PDB entry 6BJT | X-ray diffraction, 1.80 A resolution | chains A and B

Chain A (and B):
Protein: DUF4440 domain-containing protein
Source organism: Pseudomonas sp. EGD-AKN5
Notes: chain B of this document is another copy of the same molecule, construct and numbering; everything in this record applies to it too
UniProt: A0A1A5DB13 (A0A1A5DB13_9PSED); residues 4-132 here correspond to UniProt positions 1-129 (UniProt number = residue number - 3)
Chain sequence (154 residues; row label = number of the first residue in the row; numbers below 1 keep their minus sign (Met-21 is residue -21)):
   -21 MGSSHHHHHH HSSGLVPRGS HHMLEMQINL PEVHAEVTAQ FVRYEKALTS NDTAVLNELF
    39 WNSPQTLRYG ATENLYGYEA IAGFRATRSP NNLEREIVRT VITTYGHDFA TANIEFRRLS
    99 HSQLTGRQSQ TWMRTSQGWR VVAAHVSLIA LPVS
Unresolved in the structure: -21 to 2, 98, 132 (chain B: -21 to 0, 131-132)
Sequence notes: initiating methionine (-21); expression tag (-20 to 3)
What the authors report for this chain:
  - catalytic residues: Arg46
  - mutagenesis - Y22A, Y22F: abolished catalytic activity
  - mutagenesis - R46A, R46K, R63K: decreased catalytic activity
  - catalytic residues: Tyr22 (proposed by the authors, not directly observed)

Interface between chain A and chain B:
Residue-residue contacts (73):
  Met4(A) - Asp86(B)
  Met4(A) - Met111(B)  hydrophobic
  Ile6(A) - Trp39(B)  hydrophobic
  Trp39(A) - Ile6(B)  hydrophobic
  Trp39(A) - Tyr83(B)  hydrophobic
  Gln43(A) - Thr81(B)
  Leu45(A) - Val79(B)  hydrophobic
  Leu45(A) - Asn91(B)
  Tyr47(A) - Asn91(B)
  Tyr47(A) - Ile92(B)
  Tyr47(A) - Glu93(B)
  Tyr47(A) - Arg105(B)
  Tyr47(A) - Ser107(B)
  Gly48(A) - Arg105(B)  hydrogen bond (backbone-side chain)
  Ala49(A) - Ile127(B)
  Thr50(A) - Ile127(B)
  Glu51(A) - Arg105(B)
  Glu51(A) - Ile127(B)
  Asn52(A) - Glu93(B)  hydrogen bond
  Asn52(A) - Arg105(B)  hydrogen bond
  Tyr54(A) - Arg77(B)
  Tyr54(A) - Val79(B)  hydrophobic
  Tyr54(A) - Glu93(B)  hydrogen bond
  Arg77(A) - Tyr54(B)
  Val79(A) - Leu45(B)  hydrophobic
  Val79(A) - Tyr54(B)  hydrophobic
  Thr81(A) - Gln43(B)
  Tyr83(A) - Trp39(B)  hydrophobic
  Tyr83(A) - Phe87(B)  hydrophobic
  Tyr83(A) - Met111(B)  hydrophobic
  Tyr83(A) - Val120(B)
  Asp86(A) - Leu2(B)
  Phe87(A) - Leu2(B)  hydrophobic
  Phe87(A) - Tyr83(B)  hydrophobic
  Phe87(A) - Phe87(B)  hydrophobic
  Thr89(A) - Thr109(B)
  Asn91(A) - Leu45(B)
  Asn91(A) - Tyr47(B)
  Asn91(A) - Ala121(B)
  Ile92(A) - Tyr47(B)
  Glu93(A) - Tyr47(B)
  Glu93(A) - Asn52(B)  hydrogen bond
  Glu93(A) - Tyr54(B)  hydrogen bond
  Thr103(A) - Asn52(B)
  Arg105(A) - Tyr47(B)
  Arg105(A) - Gly48(B)  hydrogen bond (side chain-backbone)
  Arg105(A) - Glu51(B)
  Arg105(A) - Asn52(B)  hydrogen bond
  Arg105(A) - His123(B)
  Arg105(A) - Val124(B)  hydrogen bond (side chain-backbone)
  Ser107(A) - Tyr47(B)
  Ser107(A) - His123(B)  hydrogen bond
  Thr109(A) - Phe87(B)
  Thr109(A) - Thr89(B)
  Thr109(A) - Thr109(B)  hydrogen bond
  Met111(A) - Tyr83(B)  hydrophobic
  Arg112(A) - Leu2(B)
  Thr113(A) - Glu3(B)
  Ser114(A) - Met1(B)
  Ser114(A) - Glu3(B)  hydrogen bond (backbone-side chain)
  Val120(A) - Tyr83(B)
  Ala121(A) - Asn91(B)
  His123(A) - Arg105(B)
  His123(A) - Ser107(B)  hydrogen bond
  His123(A) - His123(B)  hydrogen bond (backbone-side chain)
  His123(A) - Ser125(B)  hydrogen bond
  Val124(A) - Arg105(B)  hydrogen bond (backbone-side chain)
  Ser125(A) - His123(B)  hydrogen bond
  Ser125(A) - Ser125(B)
  Ile127(A) - Ala49(B)
  Ile127(A) - Thr50(B)
  Leu129(A) - Thr50(B)
  Leu129(A) - Asn52(B)
Other interface residues (no listed pair), chain A (38 interface residues in all): Gln106
Other interface residues (no listed pair), chain B (35 interface residues in all): Gln106

Overview:
38 residues of chain A and 35 residues of chain B are in contact, with 17 hydrogen bonds. Among the polar
pairs are Gly48(A)-Arg105(B), Asn52(A)-Glu93(B) and Asn52(A)-Arg105(B). The paper reports catalytic residues
Arg46(A) and Tyr22(A); R46A, R46K and R63K of chain A reduce catalytic activity; 5 substitutions were tested
in all.
Chain A and chain B are both DUF4440 domain-containing protein (Pseudomonas sp. EGD-AKN5); the structure, The
structure of AtzH: a little known member of the atrazine breakdown pathway, was determined by X-ray
diffraction, deposited together with 6BJU.
